PDB entry 7VNM | electron microscopy, 2.86 A resolution | chains M and H of the 30 polymer chains in the assembly

== Chain M ==
Protein: Reaction center protein M chain
Organism: Cereibacter sphaeroides 2.4.1
Reference sequence: Q3J1A6 (RCEM_RHOS4); residues 0-307 here correspond to UniProt positions 1-308 (UniProt number = residue number + 1)
Amino-acid sequence (308 residues; numbered 0 to 307; the number before each row is that of its first residue; numbering starts at 0):
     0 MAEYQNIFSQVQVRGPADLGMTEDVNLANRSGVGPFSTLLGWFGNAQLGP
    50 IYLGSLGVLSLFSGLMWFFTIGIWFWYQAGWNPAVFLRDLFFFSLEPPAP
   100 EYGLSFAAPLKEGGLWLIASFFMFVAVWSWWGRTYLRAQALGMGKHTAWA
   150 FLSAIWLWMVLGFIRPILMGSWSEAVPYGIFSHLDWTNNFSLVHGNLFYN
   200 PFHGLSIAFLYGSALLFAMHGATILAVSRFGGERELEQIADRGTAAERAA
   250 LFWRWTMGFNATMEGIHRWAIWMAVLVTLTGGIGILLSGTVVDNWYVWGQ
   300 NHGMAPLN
Disordered / not traced: 0-1, 307
UniProt features mapped onto this chain:
  - binding site ((7R,8Z)-bacteriochlorophyll b): His-182, His-202
  - binding site (Fe cation): His-219, Glu-234, His-266
  - binding site (a ubiquinone): Trp-252
Bound ions: Fe2+: His-219, Glu-234, His-266 (shared with 2 residues of chain L)
Residues lining bound ligands:
  - bacteriochlorophyll a (BCL), molecule 1: Trp-66, Met-122, Val-126, Phe-150, Ala-153, Ile-154, Leu-156, Trp-157, Leu-160, Trp-185, Thr-186, Asn-187, Phe-189, Ser-190, Leu-196, Phe-197, His-202, Ser-205, Ile-206, Leu-209, Tyr-210, Val-276, Gly-280, Gly-281, Ile-284
  - bacteriochlorophyll a (BCL), molecule 2: Phe-67, Leu-89, Phe-90, Met-122, Trp-157, Leu-160, Val-175, Ile-179, His-182, Leu-183, Trp-185, Thr-186
  - bacteriochlorophyll a (BCL), molecule 3: Thr-186, Phe-197, Tyr-210
  - bacteriochlorophyll a (BCL), molecule 4: Phe-197, His-202, Gly-203, Ile-206, Ala-207, Tyr-210, Gly-211, Leu-214
  - bacteriopheophytin a (BPH), molecule 1: Ser-59, Gly-63, Leu-64, Trp-66, Phe-67, Ala-125, Val-126, Trp-129, Thr-133, Thr-146, Ala-149, Phe-150, Ala-153, Ala-273, Val-274, Thr-277
  - bacteriopheophytin a (BPH), molecule 2: Tyr-210, Ala-213, Leu-214, Ala-217, Met-218, Trp-252, Thr-255, Met-256
  - 1,2-diacyl-sn-glycero-3-phosphocholine (PC1), molecule 1: Pro-200, Gly-203, Leu-204, Ala-207, Trp-297, His-301, Gly-302, Met-303
  - 1,2-diacyl-sn-glycero-3-phosphocholine (PC1), molecule 2: Phe-208, Met-256, Gly-257, Phe-258, Trp-268, Met-272
  - spheroidene (SPO): Trp-66, Phe-67, Phe-68, Ile-70, Gly-71, Ile-72, Phe-74, Trp-75, Phe-85, Leu-89, Phe-105, Leu-116, Ser-119, Phe-120, Met-122, Phe-123, Trp-157, Met-158, Leu-160, Gly-161, Phe-162, Trp-171, Val-175, Pro-176, Tyr-177, Gly-178, Ile-179, His-182
  - ubiquinone-10 (U10): Leu-214, Leu-215, Met-218, His-219, Thr-222, Ile-223, Ala-245, Ala-248, Ala-249, Trp-252, Met-256, Phe-258, Asn-259, Ala-260, Thr-261, Met-262, Ile-265, Trp-268, Met-272

== Chain H ==
Protein: Reaction center protein H chain
Organism: Cereibacter sphaeroides 2.4.1
Reference sequence: Q3J170 (RCEH_RHOS4); residues 1-260 here = UniProt positions 1-260
Amino-acid sequence (260 residues; each row starts with the number of its first residue):
     1 MVGVTAFGNFDLASLAIYSFWIFLAGLIYYLQTENMREGYPLENEDGTPA
    51 ANQGPFPLPKPKTFILPHGRGTLTVPGPESEDRPIALARTAVSEGFPHAP
   101 TGDPMKDGVGPASWVARRDLPELDGHGHNKIKPMKAAAGFHVSAGKNPIG
   151 LPVRGCDLEIAGKVVDIWVDIPEQMARFLEVELKDGSTRLLPMQMVKVQS
   201 NRVHVNALSSDLFAGIPTIKSPTEVTLLEEDKICGYVAGGLMYAAPKRKS
   251 VVAAMLAEYA
Disordered / not traced: 248-260
Residues lining bound ligands:
  - 1,2-diacyl-sn-glycero-3-phosphocholine (PC1), molecule 1: Asn-9, Ser-14, Ile-17, Tyr-18, Trp-21
  - 1,2-diacyl-sn-glycero-3-phosphocholine (PC1), molecule 2: Ile-28, Gln-32, Met-36, Tyr-40, Gln-53, Gly-54, Pro-55, Phe-56
  - 1,2-diacyl-sn-glycero-3-phosphocholine (PC1), molecule 3: Leu-42, Asn-52, Gln-53, Gly-54, Pro-55, Phe-56
  - 1,2-diacyl-sn-glycero-3-phosphocholine (PC1), molecule 4: Asn-44, Ala-50, Ala-51, Asn-52, Glu-94
  - 1,2-diacyl-sn-glycero-3-phosphocholine (PC1), molecule 5: Ala-51, Asn-52, Gln-53, Gly-54, Pro-55

== How chain M and chain H interact ==
Contacting residue pairs - 113 pairs, chain M then chain H:
  Glu-2(M) / Asn-206(H)
  Tyr-3(M) / Met-193(H)
  Tyr-3(M) / Gln-194(H)
  Tyr-3(M) / Val-196(H)
  Asn-5(M) / Gln-194(H)
  Gln-9(M) / Gly-145(H)
  Gln-9(M) / Lys-146(H)
  Gln-9(M) / Met-193(H)
  Gln-9(M) / Val-196(H)  hydrogen bond (side chain-backbone)
  Gln-9(M) / Lys-197(H)
  Gln-9(M) / Val-198(H)  hydrogen bond (side chain-backbone)
  Val-10(M) / Lys-146(H)
  Val-10(M) / Pro-148(H)  hydrophobic
  Val-10(M) / Met-193(H)  hydrophobic
  Gln-11(M) / Val-142(H)
  Gln-11(M) / Ser-143(H)  hydrogen bond (backbone-backbone)
  Gln-11(M) / Ala-144(H)
  Val-12(M) / His-141(H)
  Val-12(M) / Ser-143(H)
  Val-12(M) / Val-169(H)  hydrophobic
  Val-12(M) / Gln-174(H)
  Arg-13(M) / Gly-139(H)
  Arg-13(M) / Phe-140(H)
  Arg-13(M) / His-141(H)  hydrogen bond (backbone-backbone)
  Arg-13(M) / Ser-143(H)  hydrogen bond (backbone-side chain)
  Arg-13(M) / Gln-174(H)
  Gly-14(M) / Gly-139(H)
  Gly-14(M) / Phe-140(H)
  Gly-14(M) / Gln-174(H)  hydrogen bond (backbone-side chain)
  Pro-15(M) / Ala-138(H)
  Pro-15(M) / Phe-140(H)
  Pro-15(M) / Gln-174(H)  hydrogen bond (backbone-side chain)
  Met-20(M) / Gly-125(H)
  Met-20(M) / His-126(H)
  Phe-35(M) / Gln-174(H)
  Thr-37(M) / Ala-144(H)
  Trp-41(M) / Ala-144(H)
  Trp-41(M) / Gly-145(H)
  Asn-44(M) / Glu-173(H)
  Pro-200(M) / Ile-17(H)  hydrophobic
  Phe-201(M) / Ala-16(H)
  Phe-201(M) / Ile-17(H)
  Leu-204(M) / Ile-17(H)  hydrophobic
  Leu-204(M) / Phe-20(H)  hydrophobic
  Phe-208(M) / Phe-20(H)  hydrophobic
  Ser-227(M) / Gln-194(H)
  Arg-228(M) / Gln-194(H)
  Arg-228(M) / Met-195(H)
  Arg-228(M) / Cys-234(H)  hydrogen bond (backbone-side chain)
  Arg-228(M) / Leu-241(H)
  Phe-229(M) / Cys-234(H)
  Phe-229(M) / Ala-238(H)  hydrophobic
  Glu-232(M) / Arg-177(H)  salt bridge
  Glu-232(M) / Gln-194(H)
  Arg-233(M) / Glu-122(H)  salt bridge
  Arg-233(M) / Ile-131(H)
  Arg-233(M) / Arg-177(H)
  Arg-233(M) / Glu-230(H)  salt bridge
  Glu-236(M) / Arg-117(H)
  Glu-236(M) / Glu-122(H)
  Glu-236(M) / Leu-227(H)
  Gln-237(M) / Arg-117(H)
  Ile-238(M) / Leu-73(H)
  Ala-239(M) / Leu-66(H)  hydrophobic
  Ala-239(M) / Leu-73(H)
  Asp-240(M) / Arg-117(H)  salt bridge
  Asp-240(M) / Arg-118(H)  hydrogen bond (side chain-backbone)
  Asp-240(M) / Leu-227(H)
  Arg-241(M) / Glu-38(H)  salt bridge
  Arg-241(M) / Glu-79(H)  salt bridge
  Arg-241(M) / Val-115(H)
  Arg-241(M) / Arg-117(H)
  Gly-242(M) / Val-115(H)
  Gly-242(M) / Arg-117(H)
  Thr-243(M) / Ser-113(H)
  Thr-243(M) / Val-115(H)
  Glu-246(M) / Val-115(H)
  Arg-247(M) / Pro-111(H)  hydrogen bond (side chain-backbone)
  Arg-247(M) / Ala-112(H)
  Arg-247(M) / Ser-113(H)  hydrogen bond (side chain-backbone)
  Arg-253(M) / Tyr-40(H)
  Arg-253(M) / Leu-42(H)
  Phe-258(M) / Gln-32(H)
  Asn-259(M) / Asn-35(H)
  Ala-260(M) / Asn-35(H)
  Thr-261(M) / Asn-35(H)
  Thr-261(M) / Glu-38(H)
  Glu-263(M) / Lys-62(H)  salt bridge
  Glu-263(M) / Phe-64(H)
  Gly-264(M) / Asn-35(H)
  Arg-267(M) / Tyr-30(H)  hydrogen bond
  Arg-267(M) / Leu-31(H)
  Arg-267(M) / Glu-34(H)  salt bridge
  Arg-267(M) / Lys-62(H)
  Trp-268(M) / Leu-31(H)  hydrophobic
  Trp-268(M) / Asn-35(H)  hydrogen bond
  Trp-271(M) / Leu-27(H)
  Leu-275(M) / Leu-27(H)  hydrophobic
  Thr-279(M) / Phe-20(H)
  Leu-286(M) / Ala-13(H)  hydrophobic
  Gly-288(M) / Val-2(H)
  Thr-289(M) / Met-1(H)
  Thr-289(M) / Val-2(H)
  Val-290(M) / Met-1(H)
  Val-290(M) / Val-2(H)
  Val-290(M) / Gly-3(H)
  Val-290(M) / Leu-12(H)  hydrophobic
  Trp-297(M) / Asp-11(H)  hydrogen bond
  Trp-297(M) / Ala-13(H)  hydrophobic
  Trp-297(M) / Ser-14(H)
  Asn-300(M) / Asn-9(H)  hydrogen bond (backbone-side chain)
  His-301(M) / Asn-9(H)  hydrogen bond (side chain-backbone)
  His-301(M) / Ser-14(H)  hydrogen bond
Interface residues without a listed pair, chain M (61 interface residues in all): Ala-16, Asp-17, Gly-19, Gln-46, Ile-265, Val-291, Asp-292, Trp-294
Interface residues without a listed pair, chain H (73 interface residues in all): Trp-21, Phe-23, Leu-24, Gly-110, Trp-114, Lys-130, Met-134, Met-175, Ala-176, Pro-192, Asp-231, Gly-235

== Summary ==
The interface between chain M and chain H involves 61 residues on one side and 73 on the other; the contacts
include 17 hydrogen bonds and 8 salt bridges. Among the polar pairs are Glu-232(M)/Arg-177(H),
Arg-233(M)/Glu-122(H) and Arg-233(M)/Glu-230(H).
Here chain M is Reaction center protein M chain and chain H is Reaction center protein H chain, both from
Cereibacter sphaeroides 2.4.1. Entry 7VNM (Rba sphaeroides PufY-KO RC-LH1 monomer) was determined by electron
microscopy (same publication as 7VA9, 7VB9, 7VOR, 7VOT and 7VOY).
